PDB entry 6TYE | X-ray diffraction, 3.79 A resolution | chains I and C of the 9 polymer chains in the assembly

== Chain I ==
Molecule: 5-nt RNA strand
Sequence (5 nucleotides; row label = number of the first residue in the row):
     4 CUCGA

== Chain C ==
Name: DNA-directed RNA polymerase subunit beta
From: Mycobacterium tuberculosis
Notes: EC 2.7.7.6
UniProt: P9WGY8 (RPOB_MYCTO); residue numbers follow UniProt; this construct covers 1-1178
Sequence (1178 residues; row label = number of the first residue in the row):
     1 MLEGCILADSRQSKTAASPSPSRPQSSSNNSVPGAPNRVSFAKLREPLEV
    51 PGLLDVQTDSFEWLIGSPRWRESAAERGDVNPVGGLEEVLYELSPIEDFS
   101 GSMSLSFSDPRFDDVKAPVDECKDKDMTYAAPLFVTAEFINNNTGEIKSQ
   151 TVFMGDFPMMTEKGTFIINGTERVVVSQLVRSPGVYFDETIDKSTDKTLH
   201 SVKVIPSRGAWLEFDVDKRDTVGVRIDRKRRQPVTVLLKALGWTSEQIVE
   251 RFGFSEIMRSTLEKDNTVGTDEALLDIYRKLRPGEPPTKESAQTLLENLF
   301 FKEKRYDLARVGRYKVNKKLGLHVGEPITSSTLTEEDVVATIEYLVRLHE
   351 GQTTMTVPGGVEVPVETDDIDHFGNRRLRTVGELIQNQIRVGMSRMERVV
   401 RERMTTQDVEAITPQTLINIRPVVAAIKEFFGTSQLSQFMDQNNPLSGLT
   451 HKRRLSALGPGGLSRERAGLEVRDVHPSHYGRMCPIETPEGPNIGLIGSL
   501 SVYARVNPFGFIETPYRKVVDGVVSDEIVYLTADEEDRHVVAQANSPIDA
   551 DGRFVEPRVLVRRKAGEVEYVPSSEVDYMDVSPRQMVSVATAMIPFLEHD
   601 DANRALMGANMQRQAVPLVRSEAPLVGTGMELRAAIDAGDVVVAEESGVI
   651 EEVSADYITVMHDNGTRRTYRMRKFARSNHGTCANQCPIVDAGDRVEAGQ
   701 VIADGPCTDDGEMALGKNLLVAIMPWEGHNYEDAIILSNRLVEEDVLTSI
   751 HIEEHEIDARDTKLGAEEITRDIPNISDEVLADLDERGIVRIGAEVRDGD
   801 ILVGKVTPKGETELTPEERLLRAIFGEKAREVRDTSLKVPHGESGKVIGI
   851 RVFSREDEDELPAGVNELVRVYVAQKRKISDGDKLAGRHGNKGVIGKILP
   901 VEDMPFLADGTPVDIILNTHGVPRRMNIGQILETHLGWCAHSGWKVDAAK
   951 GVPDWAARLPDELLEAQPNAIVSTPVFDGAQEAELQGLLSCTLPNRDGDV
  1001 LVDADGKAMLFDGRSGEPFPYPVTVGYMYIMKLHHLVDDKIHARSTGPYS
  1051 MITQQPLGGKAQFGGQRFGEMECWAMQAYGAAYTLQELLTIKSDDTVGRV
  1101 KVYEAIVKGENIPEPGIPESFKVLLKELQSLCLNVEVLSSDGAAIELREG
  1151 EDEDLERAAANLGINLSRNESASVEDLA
Unresolved in the structure: 1-27, 826-830, 1147-1178

== Chain I / chain C interface ==
Contacting residue pairs - 13 pairs, chain I then chain C:
  C4(I) - Gln435(C)  hydrogen bond to the phosphate
  C4(I) - Arg465(C)  salt bridge to the phosphate
  U5(I) - Arg465(C)  salt bridge to the phosphate
  U5(I) - Asn493(C)  hydrogen bond to the phosphate
  U5(I) - Ile497(C)  phosphate contact
  C6(I) - Pro489(C)  phosphate contact
  C6(I) - Asn493(C)  phosphate contact
  C6(I) - Gln614(C)  phosphate contact
  G7(I) - Gln614(C)  sugar contact
  G7(I) - Lys884(C)  hydrogen bond to the phosphate
  G7(I) - His1035(C)  sugar contact
  A8(I) - Lys884(C)  salt bridge to the phosphate
  A8(I) - Lys892(C)  salt bridge to the phosphate
Interface residues without a listed pair, chain C (15 interface residues in all): Gln438, Arg454, Leu458, Glu490, Arg613, Lys1040

== Summary ==
The interface between chain I and chain C involves 5 residues on one side and 15 on the other, with 3 hydrogen
bonds and 4 salt bridges. Among the polar pairs are C4(I)-Gln435(C), U5(I)-Asn493(C) and G7(I)-Lys884(C).
Chain I is a 5-nt RNA strand and chain C is DNA-directed RNA polymerase subunit beta (Mycobacterium
tuberculosis); the structure, Crystal structure of MTB sigma L transcription initiation complex with 5 nt long
RNA primer, was determined by X-ray diffraction (same publication as 6KQD, 6KQE, 6KQF, 6KQG, 6KQH, 6KQL and 6
further entries).
